Entry 7DP8 (X-ray diffraction, 2.45 A resolution); this record covers chains C and E of the 6 polymer chains in the assembly.

Chain C:
Molecule: Tubulin alpha-1B chain
From: Sus scrofa
Reference sequence: Q2XVP4 (TBA1B_PIG); numbering as in UniProt (aligned over 1-450)
Chain sequence (450 residues; numbered 1 to 450; the number before each row is that of its first residue):
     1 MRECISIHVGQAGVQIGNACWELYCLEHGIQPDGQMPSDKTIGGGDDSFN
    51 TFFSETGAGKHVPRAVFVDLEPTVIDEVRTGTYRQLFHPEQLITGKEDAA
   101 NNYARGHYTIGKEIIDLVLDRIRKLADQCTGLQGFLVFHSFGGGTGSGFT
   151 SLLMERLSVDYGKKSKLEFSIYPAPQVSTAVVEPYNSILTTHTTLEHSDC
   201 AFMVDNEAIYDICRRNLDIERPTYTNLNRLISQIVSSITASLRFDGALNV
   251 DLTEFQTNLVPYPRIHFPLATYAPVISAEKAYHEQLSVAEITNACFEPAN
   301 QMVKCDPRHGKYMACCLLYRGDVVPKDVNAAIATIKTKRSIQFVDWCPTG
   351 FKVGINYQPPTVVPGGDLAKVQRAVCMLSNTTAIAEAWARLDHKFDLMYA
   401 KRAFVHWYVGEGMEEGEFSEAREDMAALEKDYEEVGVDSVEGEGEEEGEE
Not modelled in the structure: 441-450
Bound ions: Ca2+ site 1: Asp39, Thr41, Gly44, Glu55; Ca2+ site 2 near Glu55 (its only coordinating residue here)
Ligand contacts:
  - G2X (6-[2,6-bis(fluoranyl)-4-[3-(methylamino)propoxy]phenyl]-5-chloranyl-N-[(2S)-1,1,1-tris(fluoranyl)propan-2-yl]-[1,2,4]triazolo[1,5-a]pyrimidin-7-amine), molecule 1: Val177, Ser178, Thr179, Asn206, Glu207, Tyr210, Asp211, Arg214, Arg221, Pro222, Thr223, Tyr224, Leu227
  - G2X, molecule 2: Ala247, Leu248, Pro325, Lys326, Val328, Asn329, Val353, Ile355
  - GTP (guanosine-5'-triphosphate): Gly10, Gln11, Ala12, Gln15, Asp69, Asp98, Ala99, Ala100, Asn101, Ser140, Gly142, Gly143, Gly144, Thr145, Gly146, Ile171, Thr179, Glu183, Asn206, Tyr224, Leu227, Asn228, Ile231

Chain E:
Molecule: Stathmin-4
From: Rattus norvegicus
Reference sequence: P63043 (STMN4_RAT); residues 5-145 here correspond to UniProt positions 49-189 (UniProt number = residue number + 44)
Chain sequence (143 residues; numbered 3 to 145; the number before each row is that of its first residue):
     3 MADMEVIELNKCTSGQSFEVILKPPSFDGVPEFNASLPRRRDPSLEEIQK
    53 KLEAAEERRKYQEAELLKHLAEKREHEREVIQKAIEENNNFIKMAKEKLA
   103 QKMESNKENREAHLAAMLERLQEKDKHAEEVRKNKELKEEASR
Not modelled in the structure: 3-5, 29-43, 144-145
Sequence notes: expression tag (3-4)

Chain C / chain E interface:
Pairs across the interface - 30 pairs, chain C then chain E:
  His107(C) - Met105(E)
  Tyr108(C) - Lys104(E)
  Tyr108(C) - Met105(E)  hydrophobic
  Tyr108(C) - Asn108(E)
  Thr109(C) - Arg112(E)
  Leu152(C) - Leu101(E)  hydrophobic
  Glu155(C) - Leu101(E)
  Arg156(C) - Leu101(E)
  Ser158(C) - Phe93(E)
  Ser158(C) - Ile94(E)
  Val159(C) - Ile94(E)
  Val159(C) - Ala97(E)  hydrophobic
  Val159(C) - Lys98(E)
  Gly162(C) - Asn90(E)
  Gly162(C) - Phe93(E)
  Gly162(C) - Ile94(E)
  Lys163(C) - Asn90(E)  hydrogen bond (backbone-side chain)
  Lys163(C) - Phe93(E)
  Glu196(C) - Phe93(E)
  Glu196(C) - Lys100(E)  salt bridge
  His197(C) - Ala97(E)
  Gly410(C) - Arg112(E)
  Gly410(C) - His115(E)
  Glu411(C) - Asn108(E)  hydrogen bond (backbone-side chain)
  Glu411(C) - Arg112(E)  salt bridge
  Gly412(C) - Asn108(E)  hydrogen bond (backbone-side chain)
  Gly412(C) - Asn111(E)  hydrogen bond (backbone-side chain)
  Gly412(C) - Arg112(E)
  Met413(C) - Asn108(E)
  Glu414(C) - Asn111(E)  hydrogen bond
Also at the interface, not in a pair above, chain E (14 interface residues in all): Ser107

Overview:
The interface between chain C and chain E involves 17 residues on one side and 14 on the other, with 5
hydrogen bonds and 2 salt bridges. Polar pairs include Glu196(C)-Lys100(E), Glu411(C)-Arg112(E) and
Lys163(C)-Asn90(E). Bound to chain C: compound G2X and GTP.
Chain C is Tubulin alpha-1B chain (Sus scrofa) and chain E is Stathmin-4 (Rattus norvegicus); the structure,
Crystal structure of T2R-TTL-Cevipabulin-eribulin complex, was determined by X-ray diffraction (same
publication as 7CLD).
